Entry 2VUM (X-ray diffraction, 3.40 A resolution); this record covers chains B and T of the 16 polymer chains in the assembly.

# Chain B
Molecule: DNA-directed RNA polymerase II subunit RPB2
From: Saccharomyces cerevisiae
Notes: EC 2.7.7.6
UniProt: P08518 (RPB2_YEAST); residue numbers follow UniProt; this construct covers 1-1224
Sequence (1224 residues; row label = number of the first residue in the row):
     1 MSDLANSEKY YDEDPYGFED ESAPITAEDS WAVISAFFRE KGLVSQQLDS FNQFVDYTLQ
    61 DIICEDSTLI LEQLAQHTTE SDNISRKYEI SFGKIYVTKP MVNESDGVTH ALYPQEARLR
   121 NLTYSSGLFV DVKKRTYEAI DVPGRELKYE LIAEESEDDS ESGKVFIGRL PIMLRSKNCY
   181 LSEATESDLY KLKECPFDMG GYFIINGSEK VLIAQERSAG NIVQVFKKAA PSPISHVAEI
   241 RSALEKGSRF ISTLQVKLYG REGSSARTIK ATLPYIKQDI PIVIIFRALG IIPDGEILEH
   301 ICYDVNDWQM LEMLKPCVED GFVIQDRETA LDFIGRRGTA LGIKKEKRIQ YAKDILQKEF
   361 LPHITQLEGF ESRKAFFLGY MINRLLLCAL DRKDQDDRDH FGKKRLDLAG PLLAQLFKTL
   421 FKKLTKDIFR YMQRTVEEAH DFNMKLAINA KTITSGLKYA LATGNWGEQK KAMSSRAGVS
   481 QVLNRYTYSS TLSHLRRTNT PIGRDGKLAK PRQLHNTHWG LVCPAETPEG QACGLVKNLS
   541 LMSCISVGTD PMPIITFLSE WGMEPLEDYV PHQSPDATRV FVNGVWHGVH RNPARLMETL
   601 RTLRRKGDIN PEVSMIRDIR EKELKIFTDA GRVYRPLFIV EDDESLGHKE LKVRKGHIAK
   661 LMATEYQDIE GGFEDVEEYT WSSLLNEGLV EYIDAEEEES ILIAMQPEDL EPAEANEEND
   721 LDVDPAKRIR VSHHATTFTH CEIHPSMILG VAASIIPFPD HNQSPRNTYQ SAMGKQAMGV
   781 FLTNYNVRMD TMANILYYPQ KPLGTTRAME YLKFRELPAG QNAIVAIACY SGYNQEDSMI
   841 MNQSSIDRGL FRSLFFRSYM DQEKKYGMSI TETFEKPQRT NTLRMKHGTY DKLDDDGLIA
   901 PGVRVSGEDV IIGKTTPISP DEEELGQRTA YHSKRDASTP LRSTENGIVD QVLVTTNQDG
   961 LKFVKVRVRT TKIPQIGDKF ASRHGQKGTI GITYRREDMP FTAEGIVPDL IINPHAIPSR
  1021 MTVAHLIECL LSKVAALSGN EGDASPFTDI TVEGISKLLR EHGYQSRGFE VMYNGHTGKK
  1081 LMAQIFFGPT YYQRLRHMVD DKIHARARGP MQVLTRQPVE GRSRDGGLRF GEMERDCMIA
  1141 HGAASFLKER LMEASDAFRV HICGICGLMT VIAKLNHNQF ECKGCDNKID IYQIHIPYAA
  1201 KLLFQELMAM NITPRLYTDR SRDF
Disordered / not traced: 1-19, 71-89, 135-163, 336-344, 438-445, 503-508, 669-677, 716-721, 920-932
Metal / ion sites: Zn2+ near Cys1166 (its only coordinating residue here)
Reported in the primary citation:
  - binding site for Amatoxin: Gln763

# Chain T
Molecule: 26-nt DNA strand
Sequence (26 nucleotides; numbered 4 to 29; the number before each row is that of its first residue):
     4 AGCTCAAGTA GTTACGCCUG GTCATT
Disordered / not traced: 29
Modified positions: BRU (5-bromo-2'-deoxyuridine-5'-monophosphate) at position 22

# How chain B and chain T interact
Pairs across the interface - 18 pairs, chain B then chain T:
  Ser208(B) - DC26(T)  phosphate contact
  Lys210(B) - DT25(T)  phosphate contact
  Lys210(B) - DC26(T)  salt bridge to the phosphate
  Thr463(B) - DC26(T)  sugar contact
  Thr791(B) - DT25(T)  hydrogen bond to the phosphate
  Met792(B) - DG23(T)  phosphate contact
  Met792(B) - DG24(T)  phosphate contact
  Arg857(B) - DG24(T)  salt bridge to the phosphate
  Arg942(B) - DG23(T)  phosphate contact
  Arg942(B) - DG24(T)  salt bridge to the phosphate
  Gly1121(B) - BRU_22(T)  phosphate contact
  Arg1122(B) - BRU_22(T)  hydrogen bond to the phosphate
  Arg1122(B) - DG23(T)  salt bridge to the phosphate
  Ser1123(B) - DG23(T)  hydrogen bond to the phosphate
  Arg1129(B) - DC20(T)  salt bridge to the phosphate
  Arg1129(B) - DC21(T)  hydrogen bond to the phosphate
  Gly1131(B) - DC20(T)  phosphate contact
  Met1133(B) - DG19(T)  sugar contact
Other interface residues (no listed pair), chain B (18 interface residues in all): Tyr459, Ala462, Val482, Leu1128, Glu1134
Other interface residues (no listed pair), chain T (9 interface residues in all): DA27

# In short
18 residues of chain B and 9 residues of chain T are in contact, with 4 hydrogen bonds and 5 salt bridges.
Polar pairs include Thr791(B)-DT25(T), Arg1122(B)-BRU_22(T) and Ser1123(B)-DG23(T). The paper reports a
binding site for Amatoxin at Gln763(B).
Chain B is DNA-directed RNA polymerase II subunit RPB2 (Saccharomyces cerevisiae) and chain T is a 26-nt DNA
strand; the structure, Alpha-amanitin inhibited complete RNA polymerase II elongation complex, was determined
by X-ray diffraction.
